Entry 1N5M (X-ray diffraction, 2.20 A resolution); this record covers chains A and B.

# Chain A (and B)
Molecule: acetylcholinesterase
Source organism: Mus musculus
Notes: EC 3.1.1.7; fragment: catalytic domain; chain B of this document is another copy of the same molecule, construct and numbering; everything in this record applies to it too
UniProtKB: P21836 (ACES_MOUSE); residues 1-541 here correspond to UniProt positions 32-572 (UniProt number = residue number + 31)
Amino-acid sequence (541 residues; each row starts with the number of its first residue):
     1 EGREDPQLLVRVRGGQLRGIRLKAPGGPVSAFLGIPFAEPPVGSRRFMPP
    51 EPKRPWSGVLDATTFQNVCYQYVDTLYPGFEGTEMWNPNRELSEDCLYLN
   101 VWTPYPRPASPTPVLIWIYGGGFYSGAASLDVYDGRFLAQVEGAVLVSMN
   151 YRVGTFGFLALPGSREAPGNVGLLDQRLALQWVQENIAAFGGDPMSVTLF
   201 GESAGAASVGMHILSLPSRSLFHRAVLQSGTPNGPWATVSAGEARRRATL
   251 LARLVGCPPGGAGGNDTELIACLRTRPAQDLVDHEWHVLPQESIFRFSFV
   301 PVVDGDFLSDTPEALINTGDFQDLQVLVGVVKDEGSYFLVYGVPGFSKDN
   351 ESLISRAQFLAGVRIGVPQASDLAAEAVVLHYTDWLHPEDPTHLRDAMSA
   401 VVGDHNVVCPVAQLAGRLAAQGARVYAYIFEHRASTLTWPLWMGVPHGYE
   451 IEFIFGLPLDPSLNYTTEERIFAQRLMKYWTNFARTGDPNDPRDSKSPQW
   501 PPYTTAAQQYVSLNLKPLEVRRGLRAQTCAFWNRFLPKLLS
Not modelled in the structure: 259-263 (chain B: 1-3, 259-264, 541)
Disulfide bonds: Cys69-Cys96, Cys257-Cys272, Cys409-Cys529
Covalent attachments: glycan linked to Asn350
Small-molecule neighbours: gallamine (GMN; 2,2',2"-[1,2,3-benzene-triyltris(oxy)]tris[n,N,N-triethylethanaminium]): Tyr72, Asp74, Tyr124, Trp286, Tyr341
Reported in the primary citation:
  - binding site for gallamine: Tyr72, Tyr124, Trp286, Tyr341
  - binding site for iodide ion: Leu289, Pro290, Gln291, Ser293, Phe295, Arg296, Gln369
  - conformationally variable residues (loop rearrangement, order/disorder transition, side-chain flip): Tyr72, Asp74 to Pro78, Gly79, Tyr337, Val340 to Gly342
  - catalytic residues: Ser203, Glu334 (citing earlier work)

# Interface between chain A and chain B
Contacting residue pairs - 36 pairs, chain A then chain B:
  Leu373(A) with Lys538(B); Leu539(B), hydrophobic
  Glu376(A) with Lys538(B)
  Ala377(A) with Phe535(B), hydrophobic
  Leu380(A) with Phe535(B), hydrophobic
  His381(A) with Gln527(B)
  Thr383(A) with Gln527(B), hydrogen bond (backbone-side chain)
  Asp384(A) with Gln527(B)
  Trp385(A) with Gln508(B), hydrogen bond (backbone-side chain); Ala526(B), hydrophobic; Gln527(B), hydrogen bond (backbone-side chain); Ala530(B); Arg534(B)
  Leu386(A) with Ala506(B); Gln508(B); Arg522(B); Gly523(B)
  His387(A) with Arg522(B)
  Gln508(A) with Trp385(B), hydrogen bond (side chain-backbone); Leu386(B)
  Arg522(A) with Leu386(B); His387(B)
  Gly523(A) with Leu386(B)
  Ala526(A) with Trp385(B)
  Gln527(A) with His381(B); Thr383(B), hydrogen bond (side chain-backbone); Trp385(B), hydrogen bond (side chain-backbone)
  Ala530(A) with Trp385(B)
  Arg534(A) with Leu380(B); Trp385(B)
  Phe535(A) with Ala377(B), hydrophobic; Leu380(B), hydrophobic; Phe535(B), hydrophobic
  Lys538(A) with Leu373(B); Glu376(B)
  Leu539(A) with Leu373(B), hydrophobic
Interface residues without a listed pair, chain A (21 interface residues in all): Ala506
Interface residues without a listed pair, chain B (23 interface residues in all): Asp372, Asp384, Ala507

# Overview
Chain A and chain B form an interface of 21 and 23 residues respectively; the contacts include 6 hydrogen
bonds. Polar pairs include Thr383(A)-Gln527(B), Trp385(A)-Gln508(B) and Trp385(A)-Gln527(B). Bound to chain A:
gallamine. From the paper: catalytic residues Ser203(A) and Glu334(A); a binding site for iodide ion at
Leu289(A), Pro290(A) and Gln291(A) among others.
Chain A and chain B are both acetylcholinesterase (Mus musculus); the structure, Crystal structure of the
mouse acetylcholinesterase-gallamine complex, was determined by X-ray diffraction, deposited together with
1J06, 1J07, 1N5R and 1KU6.
